8T0P - chains A and C of the 3 polymer chains in the assembly; structure by X-ray diffraction, 1.73 A resolution.

== Chain A ==
Name: Inner kinetochore subunit OKP1
Source organism: Saccharomyces cerevisiae
UniProtKB: P53298 (CENPQ_YEAST); numbering as in UniProt (aligned over 125-275)
Amino-acid sequence (152 residues; row label = number of the first residue in the row):
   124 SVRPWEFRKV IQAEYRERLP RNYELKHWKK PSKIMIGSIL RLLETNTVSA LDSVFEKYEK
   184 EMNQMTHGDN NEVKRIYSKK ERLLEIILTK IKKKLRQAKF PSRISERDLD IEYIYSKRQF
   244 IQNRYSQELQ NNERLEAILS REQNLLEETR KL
Construct notes: expression tag (124)
From the paper describing this entry:
  - mutagenesis - E235A/Y238A: unchanged expression
  - mutagenesis - E235A/Y238A: abolished growth

== Chain C ==
Name: Histone H3-like centromeric protein CSE4
UniProtKB: P36012 (CENPA_YEAST); numbering as in UniProt (aligned over 32-49)
Amino-acid sequence (18 residues; numbered 32 to 49; the number before each row is that of its first residue):
    32 QSINDRALSL LQRTRATK
From the paper describing this entry:
  - mutagenesis - L41A/L42A: abolished growth
  - mutagenesis - L41A: decreased growth
  - post-translational modification sites: Lys49 (citing earlier work)

== How chain A and chain C interact ==
Residue-residue contacts (20; chain A residue first):
  Arg164(A) with Thr45(C), hydrogen bond (side chain-backbone); Thr48(C)
  Leu165(A) with Leu41(C), hydrophobic; Thr45(C)
  Thr168(A) with Arg44(C); Thr45(C); Thr48(C), hydrogen bond
  Ile234(A) with Ala38(C); Leu41(C), hydrophobic; Leu42(C); Thr45(C)
  Glu235(A) with Leu42(C); Arg46(C), salt bridge
  Tyr238(A) with Ala38(C), hydrophobic; Leu39(C); Leu42(C), hydrophobic
  Arg241(A) with Ile34(C); Asn35(C), hydrogen bond
  Gln242(A) with Asn35(C), hydrogen bond
  Gln245(A) with Asn35(C), hydrogen bond
Also at the interface, not in a pair above, chain A (10 interface residues in all): Glu167
Also at the interface, not in a pair above, chain C (11 interface residues in all): Lys49
Interface features reported in the paper:
  - pairs named by the authors: Ile234(A)-Leu42(C) (hydrophobic contact), Glu235(A)-Arg46(C) (salt bridge)
  - hot spots on chain A (mutagenesis) - E235A/Y238A: abolished binding to Histone H3-like centromeric protein CSE4 (chain C)
  - hot spots on chain C (mutagenesis) - L42D: abolished binding to Okp1-Ame1

== In short ==
10 residues of chain A and 11 residues of chain C are in contact; the contacts include 5 hydrogen bonds and 1
salt bridge. Polar pairs include Glu235(A)-Arg46(C), Arg164(A)-Thr45(C) and Thr168(A)-Thr48(C). The authors
report a hydrophobic contact between Ile234(A) and Leu42(C); a salt bridge between Glu235(A) and Arg46(C). The
paper reports that E235A/Y238A of chain A abolish growth; a modification site at Lys49(C); 4 substitutions
were tested in all.
Chain A is Inner kinetochore subunit OKP1 (Saccharomyces cerevisiae) and chain C is Histone H3-like
centromeric protein CSE4; the structure, Structure of Cse4 bound to Ame1 and Okp1, was determined by X-ray
diffraction.
